6OEA - chains A and B of the 3 polymer chains in the assembly; structure by X-ray diffraction, 2.10 A resolution.

# Chain A
Molecule: Embryonic stem cell-specific 5-hydroxymethylcytosine-binding protein
From: Homo sapiens
Notes: EC 3.4.-.-; fragment: SRAP domain
Reference sequence: Q96FZ2 (HMCES_HUMAN); residue numbers follow UniProt; this construct covers 2-270
Sequence (276 residues; row label = number of the first residue in the row):
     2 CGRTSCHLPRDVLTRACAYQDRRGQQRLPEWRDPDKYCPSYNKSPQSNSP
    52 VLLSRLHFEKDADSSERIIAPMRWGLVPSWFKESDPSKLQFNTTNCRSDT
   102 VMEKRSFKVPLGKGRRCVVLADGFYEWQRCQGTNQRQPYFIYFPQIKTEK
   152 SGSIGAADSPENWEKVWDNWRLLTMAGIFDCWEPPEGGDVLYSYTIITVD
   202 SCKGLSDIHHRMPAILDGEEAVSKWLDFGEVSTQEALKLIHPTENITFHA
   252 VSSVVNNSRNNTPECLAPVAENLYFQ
Unresolved in the structure: 149-159, 271-277
Construct notes: expression tag (271-277)
What the authors report for this chain:
  - mutagenesis - R98A, R212A: decreased binding to ssDNA
  - mutagenesis - R4A, W81E: decreased binding to 3-nt gap DNA
  - catalytic residues: Glu-127, His-210 (citing earlier work)

# Chain B
Molecule: 12-nt DNA strand
Sequence (12 nucleotides; numbered 1 to 12; the number before each row is that of its first residue):
     1 CCAGACGTTGTT
Unresolved in the structure: 11-12

# How chain A and chain B interact
Pairs across the interface (26):
  Trp-81(A) / DC6(B)  base contact
  Gln-91(A) / DG7(B)  base contact
  Phe-92(A) / DC6(B)  sugar contact
  Phe-92(A) / DG7(B)  base contact
  Asn-93(A) / DG7(B)  hydrogen bond to the base
  Asn-93(A) / DT8(B)  hydrogen bond to the base
  Asn-96(A) / DT8(B)  sugar contact
  Cys-97(A) / DT8(B)  phosphate contact
  Arg-98(A) / DT8(B)  hydrogen bond to the phosphate
  Arg-98(A) / DT9(B)  salt bridge to the phosphate
  Thr-101(A) / DT8(B)  phosphate contact
  Lys-105(A) / DG7(B)  phosphate contact
  Lys-105(A) / DT8(B)  salt bridge to the phosphate
  Arg-106(A) / DA5(B)  hydrogen bond to the base
  Arg-106(A) / DC6(B)  hydrogen bond to the sugar
  Arg-106(A) / DG7(B)  hydrogen bond to the phosphate
  Ser-107(A) / DC6(B)  hydrogen bond to the phosphate
  Ser-107(A) / DG7(B)  hydrogen bond to the phosphate
  Phe-108(A) / DG7(B)  phosphate contact
  Phe-108(A) / DT8(B)  phosphate contact
  Thr-199(A) / DT9(B)  hydrogen bond to the phosphate
  His-210(A) / DT9(B)  hydrogen bond to the phosphate
  His-210(A) / DG10(B)  salt bridge to the phosphate
  His-211(A) / DG10(B)  salt bridge to the phosphate
  Arg-212(A) / DT9(B)  salt bridge to the phosphate
  Arg-212(A) / DG10(B)  phosphate contact
Interface residues without a listed pair, chain A (19 interface residues in all): Thr-94, Arg-130, Arg-137
Interface residues without a listed pair, chain B (7 interface residues in all): DG4

# Overview
The interface between chain A and chain B involves 19 residues on one side and 7 on the other, with 10
hydrogen bonds and 5 salt bridges. Among the polar pairs are Asn-93(A)/DG7(B), Asn-93(A)/DT8(B) and
Arg-106(A)/DA5(B). From the paper: catalytic residues Glu-127(A) and His-210(A); R98A and R212A of chain A
reduce binding to ssDNA; 4 substitutions were tested in all.
Chain A is Embryonic stem cell-specific 5-hydroxymethylcytosine-binding protein (Homo sapiens) and chain B is
a 12-nt DNA strand; the structure, Crystal structure of HMCES SRAP domain in complex with longer 3' overhang
DNA, was determined by X-ray diffraction together with 6OE7, 6OEB and 5KO9 from the same study.
